Entry 6KPF (electron microscopy, 2.90 A resolution); this record covers chains A and R of the 5 polymer chains in the assembly.

Chain A:
Name: Guanine nucleotide-binding protein G(i) subunit alpha-1
Organism: Homo sapiens
UniProt: P63096 (GNAI1_HUMAN); numbering as in UniProt (aligned over 1-354)
Sequence (354 residues; numbered 1 to 354; the number before each row is that of its first residue):
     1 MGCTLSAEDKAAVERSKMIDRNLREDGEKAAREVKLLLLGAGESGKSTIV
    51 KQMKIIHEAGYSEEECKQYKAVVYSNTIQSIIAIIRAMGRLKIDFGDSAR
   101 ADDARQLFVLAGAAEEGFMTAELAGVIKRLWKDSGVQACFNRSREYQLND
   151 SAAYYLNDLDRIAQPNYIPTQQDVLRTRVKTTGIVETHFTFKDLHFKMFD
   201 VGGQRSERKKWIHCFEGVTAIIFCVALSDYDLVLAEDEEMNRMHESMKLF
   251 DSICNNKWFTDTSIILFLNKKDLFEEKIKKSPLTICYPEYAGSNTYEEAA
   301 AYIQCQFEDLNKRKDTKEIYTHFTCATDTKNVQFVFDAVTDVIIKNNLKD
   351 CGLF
Disordered / not traced: 1-2, 55-181, 233-239
Swiss-Prot annotation at these positions:
  - region: K35 to T48 (G1 motif), D173 to T181 (G2 motif), F196 to R205 (G3 motif), I265 to D272 (G4 motif), T324 to T329 (G5 motif)
  - binding site (GTP): E43 to T48, S151, L175 to T181, D200 to Q204, N269 to D272, A326
  - binding site (Mg(2+)): S47, T181
  - modified residue: R178 (ADP-ribosylarginine), Q204 (Deamidated glutamine), C351 (ADP-ribosylcysteine)
  - lipidation: G2 (N-myristoyl glycine), C3 (S-palmitoyl cysteine)
  - natural variant: G40 (G40C: In NEDHISB; G40R: In NEDHISB), G45 (G45D: In NEDHISB), T48 (T48I: In NEDHISB; T48K: In NEDHISB), Q52 (Q52P: In NEDHISB), S75 (deletion: In NEDHISB; uncertain significance), Q172 (deletion: In NEDHISB), D173 (D173V: In NEDHISB), E186 to F189 (deletion: In NEDHISB; uncertain significance), C224 (C224Y: In NEDHISB), K270 (K270N: In NEDHISB; K270R: In NEDHISB), D272 (D272G: In NEDHISB), A326 (A326P: In NEDHISB), 1 further natural variant entry in UniProt
  - mutagenesis: G42 (G42R: Abolishes switch to an activated conformation and dissociation from beta and gamma subunits upon GTP binding. Abolishes interaction with RGS family members), E116 (E116L: Enhances interaction (inactive GDP-bound) with RGS14), Q147 (Q147L: Enhances interaction (inactive GDP-bound) with RGS14), E245 (E245L: Enhances interaction (inactive GDP-bound) with RGS14)

Chain R:
Name: Cannabinoid receptor 2
Organism: Homo sapiens
UniProt: P34972 (CNR2_HUMAN); residue numbers follow UniProt; this construct covers 1-360
Sequence (360 residues; each row starts with the number of its first residue):
     1 MEECWVTEIANGSKDGLDSNPMKDYMILSGPQKTAVAVLCTLLGLLSALE
    51 NVAVLYLILSSHQLRRKPSYLFIGSLAGADFLASVVFACSFVNFHVFHGV
   101 DSKAVFLLKIGSVTMTFTASVGSLLLTAIDRYLCLRYPPSYKALLTRGRA
   151 LVTLGIMWVLSALVSYLPLMGWTCCPRPCSELFPLIPNDYLLSWLLFIAF
   201 LFSGIIYTYGHVLWKAHQHVASLSGHQDRQVPGMARMRLDVRLAKTLGLV
   251 LAVLLICWFPVLALMAHSLATTLSDQVKKAFAFCSMLCLINSMVNPVIYA
   301 LRSGEIRSSAHHCLAHWKKCVRGLGSEAKEEAPRSSVTETEADGKITPWP
   351 DSRDLDLSDC
Disordered / not traced: 1-20, 228-236, 320-360
Disulfide bonds: C174-C179
Small-molecule neighbours: E3R (7-[(6aR,9R,10aR)-1-Hydroxy-9-(hydroxymethyl)-6,6-dimethyl-6a,7,8,9,10,10a-hexahydro-6H-benzo[c]chromen-3-yl]- 7-methyloctanenitrile): Y25, F87, S90, F91, F94, H95, F106, K109, I110, V113, T114, F117, L182, F183, P184, I186, Y190, L191, W194, W258, V261, F281, S285, C288
Swiss-Prot annotation at these positions:
  - modified residue: S335 (Phosphoserine), S336 (Phosphoserine), T338 (Phosphothreonine), S352 (Phosphoserine)
  - glycosylation: N11 (N-linked (GlcNAc...) asparagine)
  - natural variant: Q63 (Q63R: High incidence in Japanese depressed subjects)
  - mutagenesis: K109 (K109A: No effect on agonist binding. Affects cannabinoid agonist binding; when associated with G-112; K109R: No effect on agonist binding), S112 (S112G: Affects cannabinoid agonist binding; when associated with A-109), D130 (D130A: Loss of ligand binding. Alters agonist-induced inhibitory effect on adenylate cyclase), R131 (R131A: No effect on ligand binding. Alters agonist-induced inhibitory effect on adenylate cyclase), L201 (L201P: Abolishes ligand binding and agonist-induced inhibitory effect on adenylate cyclase), Y207 (Y207A: Abolishes agonist-induced inhibitory effect on adenylate cyclase. No effect on ligand binding), A244 (A244E: Loss of ligand binding. Alters agonist-induced inhibitory effect on adenylate cyclase)
What the authors report for this chain:
  - binding site for E3R: F94, F183, F281, S285
  - conformationally variable residues (helix shift, side-chain flip): R131, V220, R238, W258, N295, P296, Y299
  - mutagenesis - P139F, P139L, P139M: increased signaling in response to Gs protein (citing earlier work)
  - specificity-determining residues: P139 (proposed by the authors, not directly observed)

Chain A / chain R interface:
Residue-residue contacts (48):
  A31(A) with P139(R)
  R32(A) with P139(R); S140(R); A143(R)
  L194(A) with P139(R), hydrophobic
  T321(A) with Q227(R)
  H322(A) with Q227(R)
  F323(A) with Q227(R)
  Q333(A) with H226(R)
  F334(A) with H226(R)
  D337(A) with H219(R); S222(R), hydrogen bond; L223(R); H226(R), salt bridge
  A338(A) with L223(R)
  T340(A) with H219(R)
  D341(A) with H219(R), salt bridge; L223(R)
  I343(A) with P138(R); P139(R), hydrophobic
  I344(A) with C134(R); P138(R), hydrophobic; L239(R), hydrophobic
  N347(A) with C134(R); P138(R), hydrogen bond (side chain-backbone); Y141(R)
  L348(A) with C134(R), hydrophobic; L135(R), hydrophobic; L239(R), hydrophobic; L243(R), hydrophobic
  K349(A) with E305(R)
  D350(A) with K67(R); S69(R); Y70(R)
  C351(A) with S69(R), hydrogen bond (backbone-side chain); R131(R); C134(R), hydrophobic; Y141(R)
  G352(A) with Y70(R); R302(R); S303(R)
  L353(A) with R131(R); L243(R), hydrophobic; T246(R); L247(R), hydrophobic
  F354(A) with L239(R), hydrophobic; R242(R); L243(R), hydrophobic
Other interface residues (no listed pair), chain A (25 interface residues in all): E28, Y320, K345
Other interface residues (no listed pair), chain R (28 interface residues in all): I73, D130, Y299, G304
From the paper, about this interface:
  - residue pairs: G352(A)-R131(R), L243(R)-L353(A) (hydrophobic contact), L247(R)-L353(A) (hydrophobic contact)
  - interface residues, chain A: Q333(A), D337(A), L348(A), L353(A)
  - interface residues, chain R: S69(R), Y70(R), L135(R), S222(R), H226(R), L239(R), L243(R), L247(R)

In short:
25 residues of chain A face 28 of chain R across their interface, with 3 hydrogen bonds and 2 salt bridges.
Polar pairs include D337(A)-H226(R), D341(A)-H219(R) and D337(A)-S222(R). The paper describes a contact
between G352(A) and R131(R); hydrophobic contacts between L243(R) and L353(A) and L247(R) and L353(A). The
paper reports a binding site for E3R at F94(R), F183(R) and F281(R) among others; P139F, P139L and P139M of
chain R increase signaling in response to Gs protein.
Here chain A is Guanine nucleotide-binding protein G(i) subunit alpha-1 and chain R is Cannabinoid receptor 2,
both from Homo sapiens. Entry 6KPF (Cryo-EM structure of a class A GPCR with G protein complex) was determined
by electron microscopy (same publication as 6KPC).
